7ZHC - chains A and B; structure by X-ray diffraction, 1.82 A resolution.

[Chain A (and B)]
Protein: N-acetyltransferase domain-containing protein
From: Physcomitrium patens
Notes: chain B of this document is another copy of the same molecule, construct and numbering; everything in this record applies to it too
UniProtKB: A0A2K1KKM6 (A0A2K1KKM6_PHYPA); residue numbers follow UniProt; this construct covers 1-214
Chain sequence (234 residues; each row starts with the number of its first residue; numbers below 1 keep their minus sign (Met-19 is residue -19)):
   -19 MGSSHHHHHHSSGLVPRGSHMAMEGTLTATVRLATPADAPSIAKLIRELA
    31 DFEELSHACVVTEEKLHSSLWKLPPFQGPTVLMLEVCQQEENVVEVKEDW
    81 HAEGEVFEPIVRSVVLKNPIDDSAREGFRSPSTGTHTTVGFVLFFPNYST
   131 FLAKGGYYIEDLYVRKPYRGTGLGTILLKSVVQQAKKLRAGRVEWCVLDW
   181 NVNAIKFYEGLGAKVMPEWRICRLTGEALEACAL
Disordered / not traced: -19 to 1, 70-85
Construct notes: initiating methionine (-19); expression tag (-18 to 0)
Small-molecule neighbours: acetyl coenzyme A (ACO): Leu29, Phe32, Glu33, Glu140, Asp141, Leu142, Tyr143, Val144, Tyr148, Arg149, Gly150, Thr151, Gly152, Leu153, Gly154, Thr155, Cys176, Asn181, Asn183, Ala184, Lys186, Phe187, Tyr188
What the authors report for this chain:
  - conformationally variable residues (helix shift): Tyr188 to Ala193
  - binding site for acetyl coenzyme A: Arg149, Gly152, Gly154, Thr155, Asn181, Asn183, Phe187, Tyr188
  - binding site for pentaethylene glycol: Tyr138, Glu140, Cys176
  - mutagenesis - E140A, C176A, C176V: decreased binding to Spm
  - mutagenesis - C176A, C176V: decreased catalytic activity on Spm
  - mutagenesis - C176A, C176V: increased binding to acetyl coenzyme A
  - contacts within the chain: Tyr138-Cys176 (hydrogen bond)
  - catalytic residues: Tyr188 (citing earlier work)
  - mutagenesis - E140A: decreased catalytic activity
  - catalytic residues: Glu140
  - catalytic residues: Glu33, Asp141, Cys176 (proposed by the authors, not directly observed)
  - mutagenesis - R172A, R203A: unchanged catalytic activity on Spm
  - mutagenesis - M196A: decreased binding to substrates

[How chain A and chain B interact]
Residue-residue contacts (156):
  Ile26(A) with Thr130(B); Phe131(B)
  Ala30(A) with Phe131(B), hydrophobic
  Glu33(A) with Phe131(B)
  Ala38(A) with Phe131(B)
  Cys39(A) with Phe131(B)
  Val40(A) with Phe131(B), hydrogen bond (backbone-backbone)
  Val41(A) with Thr130(B); Phe131(B); Ala133(B), hydrophobic
  Lys45(A) with Leu132(B); Ala133(B)
  Leu46(A) with Tyr128(B)
  Ser49(A) with Tyr128(B), hydrogen bond; Ala133(B), hydrogen bond (side chain-backbone)
  Leu50(A) with Tyr128(B)
  Leu53(A) with Gln57(B)
  Pro59(A) with Tyr128(B), hydrophobic
  Ile90(A) with Leu214(B), hydrophobic
  Arg92(A) with Leu214(B)
  Leu123(A) with Tyr128(B), hydrophobic; Thr130(B)
  Phe125(A) with Pro126(B); Asn127(B); Tyr128(B)
  Pro126(A) with Phe125(B)
  Asn127(A) with Phe125(B)
  Tyr128(A) with Ser49(B), hydrogen bond; Leu50(B); Pro59(B), hydrophobic; Leu123(B), hydrophobic; Phe125(B); Glu140(B)
  Thr130(A) with Ile26(B); Glu140(B); Asp141(B), hydrogen bond
  Phe131(A) with Ile26(B), hydrophobic; Ala30(B), hydrophobic; Glu33(B); Ala38(B); Cys39(B); Val40(B), hydrogen bond (backbone-backbone); Val41(B)
  Leu132(A) with Val40(B), hydrophobic; Lys45(B)
  Ala133(A) with Val41(B), hydrophobic; Lys45(B); Leu46(B), hydrophobic; Ser49(B), hydrogen bond (backbone-side chain)
  Glu140(A) with Tyr128(B)
  Asp141(A) with Thr130(B), hydrogen bond
  Ile156(A) with Leu214(B)
  Lys159(A) with Ala213(B), hydrogen bond (side chain-backbone); Leu214(B)
  Ser160(A) with Leu214(B)
  Val162(A) with Leu204(B), hydrophobic; Leu209(B), hydrophobic; Cys212(B), hydrophobic
  Gln163(A) with Leu214(B)
  Lys166(A) with Leu209(B), hydrogen bond (side chain-backbone); Glu210(B), hydrogen bond (side chain-backbone); Cys212(B), hydrogen bond (side chain-backbone)
  Ala170(A) with Leu209(B)
  Gly171(A) with Thr205(B), hydrogen bond (backbone-side chain); Leu209(B)
  Arg172(A) with Arg203(B); Leu204(B); Thr205(B)
  Val173(A) with Arg203(B); Leu204(B), hydrogen bond (backbone-backbone); Leu209(B), hydrophobic
  Glu174(A) with Cys202(B); Arg203(B), salt bridge
  Trp175(A) with Ile201(B); Cys202(B), hydrogen bond (backbone-backbone); Leu204(B), hydrophobic
  Cys176(A) with Trp199(B), hydrophobic; Arg200(B)
  Val177(A) with Glu198(B); Trp199(B); Arg200(B), hydrogen bond (backbone-backbone); Cys202(B), hydrophobic
  Leu178(A) with Glu198(B); Trp199(B)
  Asp179(A) with Glu198(B), hydrogen bond (backbone-backbone)
  Trp180(A) with Glu198(B), hydrogen bond
  Leu191(A) with Leu204(B); Cys212(B), hydrophobic
  Gly192(A) with Leu204(B); Ala208(B)
  Ala193(A) with Arg203(B); Leu204(B)
  Lys194(A) with Ile201(B); Cys202(B); Arg203(B), hydrogen bond (backbone-backbone)
  Val195(A) with Arg200(B); Ile201(B); Cys202(B), hydrophobic
  Met196(A) with Arg200(B); Ile201(B), hydrogen bond (backbone-backbone); Arg203(B)
  Pro197(A) with Asp179(B)
  Glu198(A) with Val177(B); Leu178(B); Asp179(B), hydrogen bond (backbone-backbone)
  Trp199(A) with Cys176(B), hydrophobic; Val177(B); Leu178(B), hydrophobic; Trp199(B); Ile201(B), hydrophobic
  Arg200(A) with Cys176(B); Val177(B), hydrogen bond (backbone-backbone); Asp179(B), salt bridge; Val195(B); Met196(B); Arg200(B)
  Ile201(A) with Trp175(B); Lys194(B); Val195(B); Met196(B), hydrogen bond (backbone-backbone); Trp199(B), hydrophobic
  Cys202(A) with Glu174(B); Trp175(B), hydrogen bond (backbone-backbone); Val177(B), hydrophobic; Tyr188(B), hydrophobic; Lys194(B); Val195(B), hydrophobic
  Arg203(A) with Arg172(B); Val173(B); Glu174(B), salt bridge; Ala193(B); Lys194(B), hydrogen bond (backbone-backbone); Met196(B)
  Leu204(A) with Val162(B), hydrophobic; Arg172(B); Val173(B), hydrogen bond (backbone-backbone); Leu191(B); Gly192(B); Ala193(B)
  Thr205(A) with Gly171(B), hydrogen bond (side chain-backbone); Arg172(B)
  Ala208(A) with Gly192(B)
  Leu209(A) with Val162(B), hydrophobic; Lys166(B); Ala170(B); Gly171(B); Val173(B), hydrophobic
  Glu210(A) with Lys166(B), hydrogen bond (backbone-side chain)
  Cys212(A) with Val162(B), hydrophobic; Lys166(B), hydrogen bond (backbone-side chain)
  Ala213(A) with Lys159(B), hydrogen bond (backbone-side chain)
  Leu214(A) with Ile90(B), hydrophobic; Arg92(B); Ile156(B), hydrophobic; Lys159(B); Ser160(B)
Other interface residues (no listed pair), chain A (70 interface residues in all): Leu29, Leu35, Gln57, Ser129, Lys134, Gly206
Other interface residues (no listed pair), chain B (70 interface residues in all): Leu29, Leu53, Phe121, Ser129, Lys134, Gln163, Pro197, Ala211

[Overview]
The chain A/chain B interface involves 70 residues from each chain, with 30 hydrogen bonds and 3 salt bridges.
Polar pairs include Glu174(A)-Arg203(B), Arg200(A)-Asp179(B) and Ser49(A)-Tyr128(B). From the paper: catalytic
residues Tyr188(A), Glu140(A) and Glu33(A) among others; E140A, C176A and C176V of chain A reduce binding to
Spm; 6 substitutions were tested in all.
Chain A and chain B are both N-acetyltransferase domain-containing protein (Physcomitrium patens); the
structure, Moss spermine/spermidine acetyl transferase (PpSSAT) in complex with AcetylCoA and polyethylen
glycol, was determined by X-ray diffraction (same publication as 7ZKT).
